Entry 8WKK (electron microscopy, 3.30 A resolution); this record covers chains Z and p of the 96 polymer chains in the assembly.

== Chain Z ==
Protein: Flagellar basal-body rod protein FlgC
Source organism: Salmonella enterica subsp. enterica serovar Typhimurium str. LT2
UniProtKB: P0A1I7 (FLGC_SALTY); residue numbers follow UniProt; this construct covers 1-134
Amino-acid sequence (134 residues; each row starts with the number of its first residue):
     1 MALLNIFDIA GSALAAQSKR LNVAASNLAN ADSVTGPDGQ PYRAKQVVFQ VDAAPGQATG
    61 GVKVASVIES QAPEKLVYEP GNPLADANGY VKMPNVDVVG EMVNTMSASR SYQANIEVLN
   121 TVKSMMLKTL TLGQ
Unresolved in the structure: 1

== Chain p ==
Protein: Flagellar basal-body rod protein FlgF
Source organism: Salmonella enterica subsp. enterica serovar Typhimurium str. LT2
UniProtKB: P16323 (FLGF_SALTY); numbering as in UniProt (aligned over 1-251)
Amino-acid sequence (251 residues; row label = number of the first residue in the row):
     1 MDHAIYTAMG AASQTLNQQA VTASNLANAS TPGFRAQLNA LRAVPVDGLS LATRTLVTAS
    61 TPGADMTPGQ LDYTSRPLDV ALQQDGWLVV QAADGAEGYT RNGNIQVGPT GQLTIQGHPV
   121 IGEGGPITVP EGSEITIAAD GTISALNPGD PPNTVAPVGR LKLVKAEGNE VQRSDDGLFR
   181 LTAEAQAERG AVLAADPSIR IMSGVLEGSN VKPVEAMTDM IANARRFEMQ MKVITSVDEN
   241 EGRANQLLSM S
Unresolved in the structure: 251

== How chain Z and chain p interact ==
Pairs across the interface - 65 pairs, chain Z then chain p:
  Leu-14(Z) / Leu-247(p)  hydrophobic
  Ser-18(Z) / Asp-2(p)  hydrogen bond
  Lys-19(Z) / Leu-51(p)
  Leu-21(Z) / Val-237(p)  hydrophobic
  Asn-22(Z) / Asp-2(p)
  Asn-22(Z) / Ala-4(p)
  Asn-22(Z) / Thr-53(p)
  Asn-22(Z) / Arg-54(p)
  Val-23(Z) / Thr-53(p)
  Ala-25(Z) / Val-233(p)  hydrophobic
  Ser-26(Z) / Thr-53(p)  hydrogen bond (side chain-backbone)
  Ser-26(Z) / Arg-54(p)
  Ser-26(Z) / Thr-55(p)  hydrogen bond (side chain-backbone)
  Leu-28(Z) / Gln-230(p)
  Leu-28(Z) / Val-233(p)  hydrophobic
  Ala-29(Z) / Thr-7(p)
  Ala-29(Z) / Ala-11(p)  hydrophobic
  Ala-29(Z) / Val-57(p)
  Ala-29(Z) / Gln-230(p)
  Asn-30(Z) / Ala-43(p)
  Asn-30(Z) / Thr-55(p)
  Asn-30(Z) / Leu-56(p)  hydrogen bond (side chain-backbone)
  Asn-30(Z) / Val-57(p)
  Asp-32(Z) / Arg-226(p)  salt bridge
  Ser-33(Z) / Leu-41(p)
  Ser-33(Z) / Ala-43(p)
  Val-34(Z) / Ala-40(p)  hydrophobic
  Val-34(Z) / Leu-41(p)  hydrogen bond (backbone-backbone)
  Thr-35(Z) / Leu-41(p)
  Thr-35(Z) / Arg-42(p)
  Thr-35(Z) / Ala-43(p)  hydrogen bond (backbone-backbone)
  Gly-36(Z) / Arg-42(p)  hydrogen bond (backbone-side chain)
  Gly-36(Z) / Ala-43(p)
  Pro-37(Z) / Ala-43(p)
  Pro-37(Z) / Pro-45(p)
  Tyr-42(Z) / Thr-55(p)
  Lys-45(Z) / Ala-52(p)
  Lys-45(Z) / Thr-53(p)
  Lys-45(Z) / Arg-54(p)
  Lys-45(Z) / Thr-55(p)  hydrogen bond
  Val-64(Z) / Leu-51(p)
  Ser-66(Z) / Leu-51(p)
  Val-67(Z) / Ala-52(p)
  Val-67(Z) / Thr-53(p)
  Val-98(Z) / Met-229(p)  hydrophobic
  Met-102(Z) / Met-229(p)  hydrophobic
  Met-102(Z) / Lys-232(p)
  Thr-105(Z) / Ser-236(p)
  Met-106(Z) / Lys-232(p)  hydrogen bond
  Ser-109(Z) / Asn-240(p)  hydrogen bond
  Ser-109(Z) / Arg-243(p)  hydrogen bond (backbone-side chain)
  Arg-110(Z) / Arg-243(p)
  Tyr-112(Z) / Asn-240(p)
  Tyr-112(Z) / Ala-244(p)
  Gln-113(Z) / Arg-243(p)
  Ile-116(Z) / Arg-243(p)
  Ile-116(Z) / Ala-244(p)  hydrophobic
  Ile-116(Z) / Leu-247(p)  hydrophobic
  Leu-119(Z) / Leu-247(p)  hydrophobic
  Asn-120(Z) / Gln-246(p)
  Asn-120(Z) / Leu-247(p)
  Lys-123(Z) / Leu-247(p)
  Lys-123(Z) / Ser-249(p)  hydrogen bond (side chain-backbone)
  Lys-123(Z) / Met-250(p)
  Leu-127(Z) / Met-250(p)
Interface residues without a listed pair, chain Z (36 interface residues in all): Ala-65
Interface residues without a listed pair, chain p (33 interface residues in all): Val-44, Ala-222, Glu-239

== Overview ==
36 residues of chain Z and 33 residues of chain p are in contact; the contacts include 12 hydrogen bonds and 1
salt bridge. Among the polar pairs are Asp-32(Z)/Arg-226(p), Ser-18(Z)/Asp-2(p) and Ser-26(Z)/Thr-53(p).
Here chain Z is Flagellar basal-body rod protein FlgC and chain p is Flagellar basal-body rod protein FlgF,
both from Salmonella enterica subsp. enterica serovar Typhimurium str. LT2. Entry 8WKK (Cryo-EM structure of
the whole rod with export apparatus and hook within the flagellar motor-hook complex ...) was determined by
electron microscopy, deposited together with 8WHT, 8WIW, 8WK3, 8WK4, 8WKI, 8WKQ and 11 further entries.
